PDB entry 1CET | X-ray diffraction, 2.05 A resolution | chain A

[Chain A]
Protein: Protein (L-LACTATE dehydrogenase)
Source organism: Plasmodium falciparum
Notes: EC 1.1.1.27
UniProt: Q27743 (LDH1_PLAFD); the construct has insertions or renumbered stretches relative to UniProt, so the offset changes along the chain: 17-33 = UniProt 1-17; 35-49 = UniProt 18-32; 51-72 = UniProt 33-54; 74-81 = UniProt 57-64; 8 more segments
Amino-acid sequence (316 residues; row label = number of the first residue in the row; note: 17 numbers in that range are skipped by the numbering (no residue carries them; nothing is unmodelled there); a row labelled like 73A-73B holds insertion residues (73A, then the next letters in order)):
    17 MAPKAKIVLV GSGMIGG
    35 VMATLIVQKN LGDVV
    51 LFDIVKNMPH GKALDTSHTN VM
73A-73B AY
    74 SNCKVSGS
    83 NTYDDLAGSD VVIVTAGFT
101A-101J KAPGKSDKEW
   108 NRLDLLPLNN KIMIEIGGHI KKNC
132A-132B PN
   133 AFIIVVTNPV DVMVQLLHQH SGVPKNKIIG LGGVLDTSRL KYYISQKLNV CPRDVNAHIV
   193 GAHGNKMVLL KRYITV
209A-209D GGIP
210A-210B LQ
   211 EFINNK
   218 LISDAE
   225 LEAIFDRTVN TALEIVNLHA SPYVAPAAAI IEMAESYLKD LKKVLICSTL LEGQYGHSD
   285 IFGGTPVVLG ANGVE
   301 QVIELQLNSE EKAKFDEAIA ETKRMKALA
Unresolved in the structure: 17, 101A-101J
Construct notes: conflict Ser91 (Ala73 in Q27743)
Ligand contacts: chloroquine (CLQ; N4-(7-chloro-quinolin-4-yl)-N1,N1-diethyl-pentane-1,4-diamine): Val26, Gly27, Phe52, Asp53, Ile54, Tyr85, Ala98, Phe100, Lys118, Ile119, Glu122
Curated features (UniProtKB/Swiss-Prot):
  - active site: His195 (Proton acceptor)
  - binding site (NAD(+)): Met30 to Leu163
  - binding site (substrate): Arg109, Arg171, His195
From the paper describing this entry:
  - binding site for chloroquine: Gly27, Phe52, Asp53, Ile54, Tyr85, Ala98, Phe100, Glu122
  - conformationally variable residues: Ile54, Asp86
  - specificity-determining residues: Phe100, Glu122

[Overview]
Chain A binds chloroquine. From UniProt: active-site residue His195, 9 NAD+-binding residues and 3
substrate-binding residues. The paper reports a binding site for chloroquine at Gly27, Phe52 and Asp53 among
others; specificity determinants Phe100 and Glu122.
Chain A is Protein (L-LACTATE dehydrogenase) (Plasmodium falciparum); the structure, Chloroquine binds in the
cofactor binding site of plasmodium falciparum lactate dehydrogenase, was determined by X-ray diffraction
together with 1CEQ from the same study.
